Entry 1MC4 (X-ray diffraction, 2.77 A resolution); this record covers chain A.

Chain A:
Name: Aspartate-semialdehyde dehydrogenase
Source organism: Vibrio cholerae
Notes: EC 1.2.1.11
UniProtKB: Q9KQG2 (Q9KQG2_VIBCH); residue numbers follow UniProt; this construct covers 1-370
Sequence (370 residues; row label = number of the first residue in the row):
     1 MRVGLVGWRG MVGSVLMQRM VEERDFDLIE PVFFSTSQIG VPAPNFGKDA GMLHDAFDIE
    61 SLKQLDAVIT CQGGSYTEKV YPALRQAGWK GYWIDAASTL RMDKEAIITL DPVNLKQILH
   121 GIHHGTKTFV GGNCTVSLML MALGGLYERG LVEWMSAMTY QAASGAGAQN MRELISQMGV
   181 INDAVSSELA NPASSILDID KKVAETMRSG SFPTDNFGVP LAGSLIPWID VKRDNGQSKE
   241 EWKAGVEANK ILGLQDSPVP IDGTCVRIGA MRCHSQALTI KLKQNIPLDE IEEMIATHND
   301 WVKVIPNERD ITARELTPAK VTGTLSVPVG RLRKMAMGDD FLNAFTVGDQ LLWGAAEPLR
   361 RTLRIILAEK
Unresolved in the structure: 370
Swiss-Prot annotation at these positions:
  - active site: C134 (Acyl-thioester intermediate), H274 (Proton acceptor)
  - binding site (NADP(+)): R9 to V12, T36, S37, Q72, S164, G165, P192, Q350
  - binding site (phosphate): R101, K243
  - binding site (substrate): Q161, E240, R267
  - modified residue: C134 (S-cysteinyl cysteine)
Reported in the primary citation:
  - contacts within the chain: N133-E240 (hydrogen bond)
  - catalytic residues: K243 (proposed by the authors, not directly observed)

Overview:
Curated annotation (UniProt) lists active-site residues C134 and H274, 11 NADP+-binding residues,
phosphate-binding residues R101 and K243 and 3 substrate-binding residues. The paper reports the catalytic
residue K243; contacts within the chain involving N133 and E240.
Chain A is Aspartate-semialdehyde dehydrogenase (Vibrio cholerae); the structure, Crystal Structure of
Aspartate-Semialdehyde dehydrogenase from Vibrio Cholerae El Tor, was determined by X-ray diffraction,
deposited together with 1MB4.
